Entry 1W36 (X-ray diffraction, 3.10 A resolution); this record covers chains B and C of the 4 polymer chains in the assembly.

== Chain B ==
Molecule: Exodeoxyribonuclease V beta chain
Source organism: Escherichia coli
Notes: EC 3.1.11.5
UniProtKB: P08394 (EX5B_ECOLI); residues 1-1180 here = UniProt positions 1-1180
Amino-acid sequence (1180 residues; each row starts with the number of its first residue):
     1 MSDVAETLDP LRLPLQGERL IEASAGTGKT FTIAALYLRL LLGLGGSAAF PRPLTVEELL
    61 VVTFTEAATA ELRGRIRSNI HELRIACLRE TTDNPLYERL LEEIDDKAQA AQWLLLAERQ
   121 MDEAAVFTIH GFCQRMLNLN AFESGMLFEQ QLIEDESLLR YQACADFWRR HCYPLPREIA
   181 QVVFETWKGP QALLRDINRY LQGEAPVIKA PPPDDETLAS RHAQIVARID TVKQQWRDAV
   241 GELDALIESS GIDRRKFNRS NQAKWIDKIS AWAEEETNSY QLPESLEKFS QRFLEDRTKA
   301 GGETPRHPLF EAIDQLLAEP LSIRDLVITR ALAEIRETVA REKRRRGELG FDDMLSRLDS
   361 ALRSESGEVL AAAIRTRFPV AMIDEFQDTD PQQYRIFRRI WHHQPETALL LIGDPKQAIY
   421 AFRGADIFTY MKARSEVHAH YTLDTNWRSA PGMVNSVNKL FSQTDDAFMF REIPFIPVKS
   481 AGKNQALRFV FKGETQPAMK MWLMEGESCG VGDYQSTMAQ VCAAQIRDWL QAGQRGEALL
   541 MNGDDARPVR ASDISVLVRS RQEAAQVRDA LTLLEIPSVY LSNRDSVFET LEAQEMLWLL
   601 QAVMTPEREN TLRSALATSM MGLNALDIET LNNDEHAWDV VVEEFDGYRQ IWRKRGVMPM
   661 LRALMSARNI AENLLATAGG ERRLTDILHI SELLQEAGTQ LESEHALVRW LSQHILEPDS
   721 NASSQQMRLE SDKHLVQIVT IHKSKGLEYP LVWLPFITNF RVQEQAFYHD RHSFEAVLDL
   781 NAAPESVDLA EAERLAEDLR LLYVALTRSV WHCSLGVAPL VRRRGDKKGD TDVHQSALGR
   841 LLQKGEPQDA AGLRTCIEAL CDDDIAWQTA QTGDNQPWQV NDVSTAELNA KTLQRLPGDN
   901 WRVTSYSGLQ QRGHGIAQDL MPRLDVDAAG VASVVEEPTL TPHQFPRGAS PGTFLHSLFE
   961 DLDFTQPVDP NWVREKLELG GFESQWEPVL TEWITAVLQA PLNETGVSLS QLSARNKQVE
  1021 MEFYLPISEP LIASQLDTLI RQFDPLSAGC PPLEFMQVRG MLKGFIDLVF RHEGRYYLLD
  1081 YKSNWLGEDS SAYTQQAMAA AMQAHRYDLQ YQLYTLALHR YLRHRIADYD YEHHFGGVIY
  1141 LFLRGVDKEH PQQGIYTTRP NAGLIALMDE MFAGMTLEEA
Disordered / not traced: 289-304, 1175-1180
Ion coordination: Ca2+: His956, Asp1067, Asp1080, Tyr1081
UniProt features mapped onto this chain:
  - DNA-binding region: Ile252 to Arg254, Val511, Gly512, Ser560, Arg561, Arg761
  - active site: Asp1080 (For nuclease activity)
  - binding site (ATP): Ala23 to Thr30, Trp447
  - binding site (Mg(2+)): His956, Asp1067, Asp1080, Tyr1081
  - mutagenesis: Lys29 (K29Q: Subunit loses ATPase and 3'-5' helicase activity, holoenzyme has 3-5 fold less helicase activity, 20-fold less processivity), Tyr803 (Y803H: Large decrease in recombination, loss of Chi hotspot activity, decreased RecB helicase rate, retains nuclease activity but not Chi-sequence specificity, does not load RecA), Val804 (V804E: Large decrease in recombination, loss of Chi hotspot activity, decreased RecB helicase rate, retains nuclease activity but not Chi-sequence specificity, does not load RecA), Thr807 (T807I: In recB-2109; absence of nuclease modification at Chi sites), Asp1067 (D1067A: Subunit loses nuclease activity), Asp1080 (D1080A: Loss of holoenzyme nuclease activity, retains full helicase activity, does not act at Chi, no loading of RecA on ssDNA and no recombinational repair)
Reported in the primary citation:
  - catalytic residues: Glu1020, Asp1067, Asp1080, Lys1082
  - Ca2+ coordination: His956, Asp1067, Asp1080, Tyr1081

== Chain C ==
Molecule: Exodeoxyribonuclease V gamma chain
Source organism: Escherichia coli
Notes: EC 3.1.11.5
UniProtKB: P07648 (EX5C_ECOLI); residue numbers follow UniProt; this construct covers 1-1122
Amino-acid sequence (1122 residues; each row starts with the number of its first residue):
     1 MLRVYHSNRL DVLEALMEFI VERERLDDPF EPEMILVQST GMAQWLQMTL SQKFGIAANI
    61 DFPLPASFIW DMFVRVLPEI PKESAFNKQS MSWKLMTLLP QLLEREDFTL LRHYLTDDSD
   121 KRKLFQLSSK AADLFDQYLV YRPDWLAQWE TGHLVEGLGE AQAWQAPLWK ALVEYTHQLG
   181 QPRWHRANLY QRFIETLESA TTCPPGLPSR VFICGISALP PVYLQALQAL GKHIEIHLLF
   241 TNPCRYYWGD IKDPAYLAKL LTRQRRHSFE DRELPLFRDS ENAGQLFNSD GEQDVGNPLL
   301 ASWGKLGRDY IYLLSDLESS QELDAFVDVT PDNLLHNIQS DILELENRAV AGVNIEEFSR
   361 SDNKRPLDPL DSSITFHVCH SPQREVEVLH DRLLAMLEED PTLTPRDIIV MVADIDSYSP
   421 FIQAVFGSAP ADRYLPYAIS DRRARQSHPV LEAFISLLSL PDSRFVSEDV LALLDVPVLA
   481 ARFDITEEGL RYLRQWVNES GIRWGIDDDN VRELELPATG QHTWRFGLTR MLLGYAMESA
   541 QGEWQSVLPY DESSGLIAEL VGHLASLLMQ LNIWRRGLAQ ERPLEEWLPV CRDMLNAFFL
   601 PDAETEAAMT LIEQQWQAII AEGLGAQYGD AVPLSLLRDE LAQRLDQERI SQRFLAGPVN
   661 ICTLMPMRSI PFKVVCLLGM NDGVYPRQLA PLGFDLMSQK PKRGDRSRRD DDRYLFLEAL
   721 ISAQQKLYIS YIGRSIQDNS ERFPSVLVQE LIDYIGQSHY LPGDEALNCD ESEARVKAHL
   781 TCLHTRMPFD PQNYQPGERQ SYAREWLPAA SQAGKAHSEF VQPLPFTLPE TVPLETLQRF
   841 WAHPVRAFFQ MRLQVNFRTE DSEIPDTEPF ILEGLSRYQI NQQLLNALVE QDDAERLFRR
   901 FRAAGDLPYG AFGEIFWETQ CQEMQQLADR VIACRQPGQS MEIDLACNGV QITGWLPQVQ
   961 PDGLLRWRPS LLSVAQGMQL WLEHLVYCAS GGNGESRLFL RKDGEWRFPP LAAEQALHYL
  1021 SQLIEGYREG MSAPLLVLPE SGGAWLKTCY DAQNDAMLDD DSTLQKARTK FLQAYEGNMM
  1081 VRGEGDDIWY QRLWRQLTPE TMEAIVEQSQ RFLLPLFRFN QS
UniProt features mapped onto this chain:
  - natural variant: Gln647 to Leu655 (sequence variant, change not given here; In recC-1004)
  - mutagenesis: Gln38 (Q38A: Acts at variant Chi sequences), Leu64 (L64A: Does not act at Chi), Trp70 (W70A: Does not act at Chi), Asp133 (D133A: Does not act at Chi), Leu134 (L134A: Acts at variant Chi sequences), Asp136 (D136A: Does not act at Chi), Gln137 (Q137A: Acts at variant Chi sequences), Arg142 (R142A: Acts at variant Chi sequences), Arg186 (R186A/C/H: Does not act at Chi), Asp705 (D705A/H: Acts at variant Chi sequences)

== Chain B / chain C interface ==
Pairs across the interface (288; chain B residue first):
  Ala70(B) with Phe743(C)
  Glu71(B) with Phe743(C)
  Arg73(B) with Asp682(C), salt bridge
  Gly74(B) with Phe743(C)
  Arg77(B) with Val746(C); Gln749(C); Asp753(C), salt bridge
  His81(B) with Asp753(C), salt bridge; Gln757(C)
  Leu88(B) with Ala351(C), hydrophobic; Val353(C)
  Arg89(B) with Ala351(C), hydrogen bond (side chain-backbone); Gly352(C), hydrogen bond (side chain-backbone); Phe358(C); Cys769(C); Asp770(C), salt bridge
  Arg119(B) with Pro298(C), hydrogen bond (side chain-backbone); Ala301(C); Ser302(C); Arg709(C), hydrogen bond (backbone-side chain); Arg713(C), hydrogen bond (backbone-side chain); Glu750(C)
  Gln120(B) with Arg709(C), hydrogen bond
  Met121(B) with Val746(C), hydrophobic
  Asp122(B) with Pro686(C); Arg709(C), salt bridge
  Glu123(B) with Arg709(C), salt bridge
  Arg135(B) with Gln688(C), hydrogen bond
  Leu139(B) with Pro691(C); Leu692(C)
  Ala141(B) with Tyr114(C)
  Phe142(B) with Leu110(C), hydrophobic; Leu111(C), hydrophobic; His113(C); Tyr114(C), hydrophobic; Leu127(C), hydrophobic; Phe694(C), hydrophobic
  Gly145(B) with Tyr114(C); Lys123(C), hydrogen bond (backbone-side chain)
  Met146(B) with Tyr114(C), hydrogen bond (backbone-side chain)
  Leu147(B) with Tyr114(C); Arg122(C); Lys123(C); Gln126(C)
  Phe148(B) with Tyr114(C); Gln126(C); Lys130(C); Phe694(C), hydrophobic
  Glu149(B) with Gln126(C); Lys130(C), salt bridge; Gln643(C)
  Gln162(B) with Arg464(C)
  Asp166(B) with Arg464(C), salt bridge
  Trp168(B) with Phe870(C), hydrophobic; Phe912(C), hydrophobic
  Arg169(B) with Trp504(C); Pro517(C); Thr867(C); Glu868(C), salt bridge; Phe870(C)
  Arg170(B) with Leu514(C); Glu515(C), hydrogen bond (side chain-backbone); Leu516(C); Pro517(C)
  Cys172(B) with Phe912(C)
  Tyr173(B) with Glu868(C), hydrogen bond; Phe870(C); Tyr909(C), hydrophobic
  Arg177(B) with Ala911(C); Glu914(C), salt bridge; Ile915(C); Glu918(C), salt bridge
  Ala180(B) with Ala911(C), hydrophobic; Phe912(C)
  Phe184(B) with Phe912(C), hydrophobic; Ile915(C), hydrophobic
  Lys188(B) with Phe870(C); Ile871(C)
  Pro190(B) with Phe870(C)
  Arg344(B) with Asp118(C), salt bridge; Arg122(C), hydrogen bond (backbone-side chain)
  Arg345(B) with Arg122(C), hydrogen bond (backbone-side chain)
  Arg346(B) with Arg122(C)
  Gly347(B) with Arg122(C)
  Gln594(B) with Thr859(C)
  Trp598(B) with Phe857(C), hydrophobic; Arg858(C), hydrogen bond (side chain-backbone); Thr859(C); Ile1088(C), hydrophobic
  Gln601(B) with Arg858(C); Glu860(C)
  Arg608(B) with Arg491(C)
  Asn610(B) with Gln854(C), hydrogen bond (side chain-backbone); Asn856(C); Arg858(C)
  Thr611(B) with Arg858(C)
  Arg613(B) with Leu853(C); Gln854(C), hydrogen bond (side chain-backbone); Val855(C)
  Ser614(B) with Asn856(C), hydrogen bond (side chain-backbone); Phe857(C)
  Ala617(B) with Val855(C), hydrophobic; Phe857(C), hydrophobic; Arg1092(C), hydrogen bond (backbone-side chain)
  Thr618(B) with Arg1092(C)
  Ser619(B) with His817(C); Arg1092(C)
  Met620(B) with His817(C)
  Gly622(B) with His817(C)
  Leu623(B) with Phe820(C)
  Asn624(B) with Ser818(C); Glu819(C); Phe820(C); Gln822(C)
  Ala625(B) with Phe820(C), hydrogen bond (backbone-backbone); Leu824(C); Leu853(C)
  Leu626(B) with Gln822(C); Leu824(C), hydrophobic
  Ile628(B) with Leu853(C), hydrophobic; Val855(C), hydrophobic
  Glu629(B) with Leu824(C); Arg852(C), salt bridge
  Asn632(B) with Leu853(C)
  Arg655(B) with Gln423(C), hydrogen bond (side chain-backbone); Phe426(C), hydrogen bond (side chain-backbone); Gly427(C); Tyr437(C), hydrogen bond
  Met658(B) with Gln383(C); Ala424(C), hydrophobic
  Pro659(B) with Ala424(C); Gly427(C)
  Arg662(B) with Glu387(C), salt bridge; Glu805(C); Trp806(C)
  Ala671(B) with Trp806(C), hydrophobic
  Glu672(B) with Pro808(C); Gly814(C)
  Asn673(B) with Gly814(C); Lys815(C), hydrogen bond (side chain-backbone)
  Leu674(B) with His817(C)
  Leu675(B) with Ala809(C), hydrophobic
  Ala676(B) with Lys815(C); Ala816(C)
  Thr677(B) with Ala816(C); His817(C), hydrogen bond (side chain-backbone)
  Thr685(B) with Met787(C)
  Leu688(B) with Met787(C), hydrophobic
  Glu692(B) with Gln383(C)
  Gln695(B) with Pro420(C); Ala424(C)
  Thr699(B) with Gln423(C); Gln446(C)
  Gln700(B) with Gln446(C)
  Glu702(B) with Pro449(C)
  His705(B) with Glu487(C), salt bridge
  Ala706(B) with Asp475(C)
  Val708(B) with Glu860(C)
  Arg709(B) with Asp475(C), salt bridge; Glu487(C), salt bridge; Leu490(C); Arg494(C); Glu860(C), salt bridge; Asp861(C)
  Ser712(B) with Asp861(C), hydrogen bond
  Gln713(B) with Glu468(C); Arg494(C)
  Leu716(B) with Ser862(C); Glu863(C)
  Glu717(B) with Glu863(C)
  Arg728(B) with Ser735(C), hydrogen bond (side chain-backbone); Ile736(C), hydrogen bond (side chain-backbone); Gln737(C), hydrogen bond (side chain-backbone); Asn739(C), hydrogen bond; Arg786(C), hydrogen bond (backbone-side chain)
  Leu729(B) with Arg786(C)
  Glu730(B) with His380(C), salt bridge; Arg786(C), salt bridge
  Lys733(B) with Asn739(C)
  Lys743(B) with Asp738(C)
  Ser884(B) with Gln812(C)
  Ala886(B) with Ser811(C)
  Leu888(B) with Tyr794(C); Ala810(C); Ser811(C)
  Asn889(B) with Tyr794(C), hydrogen bond (backbone-backbone); Gln800(C); Leu807(C)
  Ala890(B) with Tyr794(C), hydrophobic; Ser801(C); Leu807(C)
  Lys891(B) with Gln800(C); Ser801(C), hydrogen bond (backbone-backbone); Tyr802(C), hydrogen bond
  Thr892(B) with Arg804(C)
  Leu893(B) with Glu398(C); Asp432(C); Tyr802(C), hydrophobic
  Gln894(B) with Glu398(C), hydrogen bond (backbone-side chain)
  Arg895(B) with Leu397(C), hydrogen bond (side chain-backbone); Glu398(C); Asp400(C); Pro401(C); Thr402(C); Leu403(C), hydrogen bond (side chain-backbone)
  Trp901(B) with Gln52(C); Arg406(C); Ala656(C); Pro658(C)
  Val903(B) with Met48(C), hydrophobic; Ala656(C), hydrophobic
  Arg912(B) with Arg653(C)
  Gly913(B) with Ala603(C); Glu604(C), hydrogen bond (backbone-backbone)
  Gly915(B) with Glu604(C)
  Ile916(B) with His448(C); Glu604(C)
  Ala917(B) with Ala607(C)
  Asp919(B) with Ile650(C); Gln652(C); Arg653(C), salt bridge
  Leu920(B) with His448(C); Ala608(C), hydrophobic; Leu611(C), hydrophobic; Ile650(C), hydrophobic
  Met921(B) with Ala607(C); Thr610(C); Gln614(C)
  Pro922(B) with Gln652(C)
  Leu924(B) with Ala607(C), hydrophobic; Thr610(C)
  Ala929(B) with Glu606(C)
  Gly930(B) with Glu606(C)
  Val931(B) with Leu600(C), hydrophobic
  Ala949(B) with Glu606(C), hydrogen bond (backbone-side chain)
  Ser950(B) with Arg592(C), hydrogen bond; Thr610(C); Glu613(C), hydrogen bond
  Glu978(B) with Leu588(C)
  Leu979(B) with Leu588(C), hydrophobic; Gln617(C), hydrogen bond (backbone-side chain)
  Gly980(B) with Arg592(C), hydrogen bond (backbone-side chain); Gln617(C)
  Gly981(B) with Arg592(C)
  Phe982(B) with Arg592(C)
  Arg1015(B) with Phe30(C)
  Asn1016(B) with Phe30(C)
  Lys1017(B) with Phe30(C)
  Gln1018(B) with Phe30(C), hydrogen bond (side chain-backbone); Pro32(C); Asn59(C), hydrogen bond
  Met1021(B) with Ala58(C); Asn59(C), hydrogen bond
  Glu1022(B) with Gln47(C), hydrogen bond; Ala57(C); Ala58(C), hydrogen bond (backbone-backbone)
  Phe1023(B) with Ala57(C)
  Tyr1024(B) with Gln47(C); Ser51(C); Ile56(C); Ala57(C), hydrogen bond (backbone-backbone)
  Pro1026(B) with Ser51(C); Gly55(C)
  Arg1059(B) with Arg406(C)
  Met1061(B) with Met48(C); Ser51(C), hydrogen bond; Gln52(C)
  Lys1063(B) with Gln652(C)
  Val1069(B) with Phe30(C)
  Phe1070(B) with Phe30(C), hydrophobic
  Arg1071(B) with Pro29(C), hydrogen bond (side chain-backbone); Phe30(C)
  Tyr1076(B) with Phe30(C), hydrophobic
  Ala1117(B) with Ile56(C)
  Arg1120(B) with Gly55(C), hydrogen bond (side chain-backbone); Ile56(C)
  Tyr1121(B) with Ile56(C); Ala58(C), hydrophobic; Asn59(C), hydrogen bond
  His1124(B) with Phe54(C)
  Arg1125(B) with Arg25(C); Leu26(C); Asp28(C); Glu31(C), hydrogen bond (side chain-backbone); Glu33(C); Asn59(C)
  Ile1126(B) with Asp28(C)
  Ala1127(B) with Arg25(C)
Other interface residues (no listed pair), chain B (171 interface residues in all): Ala67, Ile85, Asn138, Glu143, Tyr161, Ala165, Pro174, Leu175, Gln181, Val183, Gly189, Ser366, Leu591, Leu597, Met665, Ser666, Glu681, Arg683, Leu684, Glu696, Ser703, Ala722, Met727, Arg902, Gln918, Gly948, Leu1025
Other interface residues (no listed pair), chain C (179 interface residues in all): Val21, Asp27, Trp164, Lys305, Ala395, Arg433, Ala444, Asp462, Pro477, Pro589, Pro601, Asp602, Ala621, Leu655, Gly657, Ala690, Gly693, Ser740, Phe789, Pro791, Gln795, Val821, Phe848, Gln1091
From the paper, about this interface:
  - interface residues, chain C: Gln647(C)

== In short ==
The interface between chain B and chain C involves 171 residues on one side and 179 on the other, with 53
hydrogen bonds and 21 salt bridges. Polar pairs include Arg73(B)-Asp682(C), Arg77(B)-Asp753(C) and
His81(B)-Asp753(C). The paper reports catalytic residues Glu1020(B), Asp1067(B) and Asp1080(B) among others;
the interface residue Gln647(C).
Chain B is Exodeoxyribonuclease V beta chain and chain C is Exodeoxyribonuclease V gamma chain, both from
Escherichia coli; the structure, RecBCD:DNA complex, was determined by X-ray diffraction.
